PDB entry 4GNX | X-ray diffraction, 2.80 A resolution | chains A and C of the 4 polymer chains in the assembly

# Chain A
Protein: Putative uncharacterized protein
From: Ustilago maydis
UniProtKB: Q4P6U8 (Q4P6U8_USTMA); residues 1-114 here = UniProt positions 1-114
Chain sequence (114 residues; row label = number of the first residue in the row):
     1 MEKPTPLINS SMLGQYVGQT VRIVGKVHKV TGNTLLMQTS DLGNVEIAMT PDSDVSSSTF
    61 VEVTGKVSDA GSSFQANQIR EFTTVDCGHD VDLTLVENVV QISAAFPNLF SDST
Unresolved in the structure: 86-89, 113-114

# Chain C
Protein: Putative uncharacterized protein
From: Ustilago maydis
UniProtKB: Q4P407 (Q4P407_USTMA); numbering as in UniProt (aligned over 180-623)
Chain sequence (444 residues; row label = number of the first residue in the row):
   180 MPIYPIEGLS PYQNRWTIKA RVTSKSDIRH WSNQRGEGKL FSVNLLDDSG EIKATGFNDA
   240 VDRFYPLLQE NHVYLISKAR VNIAKKQFSN LQNEYEITFE NSTEIEECTD ATDVPEVKYE
   300 FVRINELESV EANQQCDVIG ILDSYGELSE IVSKASQRPV QKRELTLVDQ GNRSVKLTLW
   360 GKTAETFPTN AGVDEKPVLA FKGVKVGDFG GRSLSMFSSS TMLINPDITE SHVLRGWYDN
   420 DGAHAQFQPY TNGGVGGGAM GGGGAGANMA ERRTIVQVKD ENLGMSEKPD YFNVRATVVY
   480 IKQENLYYTA CASEGCNKKV NLDHENNWRC EKCDRSYATP EYRYILSTNV ADATGQMWLS
   540 GFNEDATQLI GMSAGELHKL REESESEFSA ALHRAANRMY MFNCRAKMDT FNDTARVRYT
   600 ISRAAPVDFA KAGMELVDAI RAYM
Unresolved in the structure: 180-181, 432-440
Sequence notes: conflict Q314 (Thr in Q4P407)
Metal / ion sites: Zn2+: C490, C495, C509, C512

# Interface between chain A and chain C
Residue-residue contacts (6):
  L95(A) - A609(C)
  N98(A) - M613(C)
  N98(A) - V616(C)
  N98(A) - R620(C)  hydrogen bond
  Q101(A) - R620(C)  hydrogen bond
  F106(A) - M623(C)  hydrophobic
Also at the interface, not in a pair above, chain A (7 interface residues in all): D92, I102, A105
Also at the interface, not in a pair above, chain C (8 interface residues in all): F608, G612, I619

# In short
7 residues of chain A and 8 residues of chain C are in contact, with 2 hydrogen bonds. Polar contacts include
N98(A)-R620(C) and Q101(A)-R620(C). C490(C), C495(C), C509(C) and C512(C) form the Zn2+ site.
Here chain A is Putative uncharacterized protein and chain C is Putative uncharacterized protein, both from
Ustilago maydis. Entry 4GNX (Structure of U. maydis Replication protein A bound to ssDNA) was determined by
X-ray diffraction.
